Entry 8R5X (electron microscopy, 3.60 A resolution); this record covers chains C and D of the 4 polymer chains in the assembly.

[Chain C]
Name: Coxsackievirus B5 (mutant CVB5F.cas.genogroupB) - VP1
From: Coxsackievirus B5
Chain sequence (851 residues; row label = number of the first residue in the row; numbers below 1 keep their minus sign (Met-329 is residue -329)):
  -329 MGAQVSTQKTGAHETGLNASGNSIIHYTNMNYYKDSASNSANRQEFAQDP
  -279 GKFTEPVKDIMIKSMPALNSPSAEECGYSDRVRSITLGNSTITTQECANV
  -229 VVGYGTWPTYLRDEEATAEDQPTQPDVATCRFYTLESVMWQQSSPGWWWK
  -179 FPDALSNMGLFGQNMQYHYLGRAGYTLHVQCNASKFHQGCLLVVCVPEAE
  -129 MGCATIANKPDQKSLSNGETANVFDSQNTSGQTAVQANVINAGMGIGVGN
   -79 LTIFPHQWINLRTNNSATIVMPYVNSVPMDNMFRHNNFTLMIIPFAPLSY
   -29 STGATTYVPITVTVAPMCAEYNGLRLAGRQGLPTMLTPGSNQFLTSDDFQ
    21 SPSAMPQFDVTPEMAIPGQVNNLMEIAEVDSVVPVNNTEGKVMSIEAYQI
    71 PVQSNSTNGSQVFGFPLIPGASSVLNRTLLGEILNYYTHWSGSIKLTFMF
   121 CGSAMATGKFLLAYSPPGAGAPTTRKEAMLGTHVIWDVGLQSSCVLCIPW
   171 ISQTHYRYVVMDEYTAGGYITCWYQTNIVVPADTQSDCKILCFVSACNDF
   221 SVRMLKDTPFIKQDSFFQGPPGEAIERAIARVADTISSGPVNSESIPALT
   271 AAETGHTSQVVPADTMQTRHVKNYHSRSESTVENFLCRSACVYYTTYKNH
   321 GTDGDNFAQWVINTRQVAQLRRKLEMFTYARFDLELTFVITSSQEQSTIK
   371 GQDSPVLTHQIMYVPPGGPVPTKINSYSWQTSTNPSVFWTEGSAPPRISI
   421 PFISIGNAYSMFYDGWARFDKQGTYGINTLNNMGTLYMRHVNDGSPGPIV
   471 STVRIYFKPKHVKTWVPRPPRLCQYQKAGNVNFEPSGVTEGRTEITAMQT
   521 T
Unresolved in the structure: -329 to 0, 239-521

[Chain D]
Name: Coxsackievirus B5 (mutant CVB5F.cas.genogroupB) - VP1
From: Coxsackievirus B5
Chain sequence (851 residues; row label = number of the first residue in the row):
     1 MGAQVSTQKTGAHETGLNASGNSIIHYTNMNYYKDSASNSANRQEFAQDP
    51 GKFTEPVKDIMIKSMPALNSPSAEECGYSDRVRSITLGNSTITTQECANV
   101 VVGYGTWPTYLRDEEATAEDQPTQPDVATCRFYTLESVMWQQSSPGWWWK
   151 FPDALSNMGLFGQNMQYHYLGRAGYTLHVQCNASKFHQGCLLVVCVPEAE
   201 MGCATIANKPDQKSLSNGETANVFDSQNTSGQTAVQANVINAGMGIGVGN
   251 LTIFPHQWINLRTNNSATIVMPYVNSVPMDNMFRHNNFTLMIIPFAPLSY
   301 STGATTYVPITVTVAPMCAEYNGLRLAGRQGLPTMLTPGSNQFLTSDDFQ
   351 SPSAMPQFDVTPEMAIPGQVNNLMEIAEVDSVVPVNNTEGKVMSIEAYQI
   401 PVQSNSTNGSQVFGFPLIPGASSVLNRTLLGEILNYYTHWSGSIKLTFMF
   451 CGSAMATGKFLLAYSPPGAGAPTTRKEAMLGTHVIWDVGLQSSCVLCIPW
   501 ISQTHYRYVVMDEYTAGGYITCWYQTNIVVPADTQSDCKILCFVSACNDF
   551 SVRMLKDTPFIKQDSFFQGPPGEAIERAIARVADTISSGPVNSESIPALT
   601 AAETGHTSQVVPADTMQTRHVKNYHSRSESTVENFLCRSACVYYTTYKNH
   651 GTDGDNFAQWVINTRQVAQLRRKLEMFTYARFDLELTFVITSSQEQSTIK
   701 GQDSPVLTHQIMYVPPGGPVPTKINSYSWQTSTNPSVFWTEGSAPPRISI
   751 PFISIGNAYSMFYDGWARFDKQGTYGINTLNNMGTLYMRHVNDGSPGPIV
   801 STVRIYFKPKHVKTWVPRPPRLCQYQKAGNVNFEPSGVTEGRTEITAMQT
   851 T
Unresolved in the structure: 1, 15-24, 70-851

[Chain C / chain D interface]
Residue-residue contacts (38; chain C residue first):
  Asp17(C) - Arg43(D)
  Asp18(C) - Ala41(D)
  Asp18(C) - Arg43(D)  salt bridge
  Phe19(C) - Ser40(D)
  Gln20(C) - Met30(D)  hydrogen bond (side chain-backbone)
  Gln20(C) - Asn31(D)
  Gln20(C) - Tyr32(D)  hydrogen bond (side chain-backbone)
  Gln20(C) - Tyr33(D)
  Gln20(C) - Ser38(D)
  Ser21(C) - Tyr33(D)
  Ser21(C) - Ser38(D)  hydrogen bond (backbone-side chain)
  Pro22(C) - Tyr33(D)
  Pro22(C) - Ser38(D)
  Ser23(C) - Asp35(D)
  Ser23(C) - Ser38(D)
  Pro26(C) - Asp35(D)
  Gln27(C) - Lys34(D)
  Gln27(C) - Asp35(D)  hydrogen bond (backbone-side chain)
  Gly38(C) - Lys52(D)
  Gly38(C) - Phe53(D)
  Gln39(C) - Lys52(D)  hydrogen bond (backbone-side chain)
  Gln39(C) - Phe53(D)
  Val40(C) - Phe53(D)  hydrophobic
  Asn41(C) - Ala47(D)
  Asn42(C) - Gln48(D)
  Glu45(C) - Gln48(D)
  Glu45(C) - Asp49(D)  hydrogen bond (side chain-backbone)
  Glu45(C) - Pro50(D)
  Glu45(C) - Phe53(D)
  Glu48(C) - Pro50(D)
  Glu48(C) - Thr54(D)
  Val49(C) - Phe53(D)  hydrophobic
  Val49(C) - Thr54(D)
  Leu160(C) - Leu68(D)
  Leu160(C) - Asn69(D)
  Gln161(C) - Pro66(D)
  Gln161(C) - Ala67(D)  hydrogen bond (side chain-backbone)
  Gln161(C) - Leu68(D)
Interface residues without a listed pair, chain C (21 interface residues in all): Met25, Phe28
Interface residues without a listed pair, chain D (23 interface residues in all): Asn29, Asn39

[Overview]
Chain C and chain D form an interface of 21 and 23 residues respectively; the contacts include 7 hydrogen
bonds and 1 salt bridge. Among the polar pairs are Asp18(C)-Arg43(D), Gln20(C)-Met30(D) and Gln20(C)-Tyr32(D).
Chain C and chain D are both Coxsackievirus B5 (mutant CVB5F.cas.genogroupB) - VP1 (Coxsackievirus B5); the
structure, Structure of coxsackievirus B5 capsid (mutant CVB5F.cas.genogroupB) - F particle, was determined by
electron microscopy, deposited together with 8R5Y and 8R5Z.
